Entry 8GPU (X-ray diffraction, 2.79 A resolution); this record covers chains P and R of the 18 polymer chains in the assembly.

Chain P:
Molecule: Envelope protein
Organism: Yellow fever virus
UniProt: Q89292 (Q89292_9FLAV); numbering as in UniProt (aligned over 1-398)
Sequence (398 residues; each row starts with the number of its first residue):
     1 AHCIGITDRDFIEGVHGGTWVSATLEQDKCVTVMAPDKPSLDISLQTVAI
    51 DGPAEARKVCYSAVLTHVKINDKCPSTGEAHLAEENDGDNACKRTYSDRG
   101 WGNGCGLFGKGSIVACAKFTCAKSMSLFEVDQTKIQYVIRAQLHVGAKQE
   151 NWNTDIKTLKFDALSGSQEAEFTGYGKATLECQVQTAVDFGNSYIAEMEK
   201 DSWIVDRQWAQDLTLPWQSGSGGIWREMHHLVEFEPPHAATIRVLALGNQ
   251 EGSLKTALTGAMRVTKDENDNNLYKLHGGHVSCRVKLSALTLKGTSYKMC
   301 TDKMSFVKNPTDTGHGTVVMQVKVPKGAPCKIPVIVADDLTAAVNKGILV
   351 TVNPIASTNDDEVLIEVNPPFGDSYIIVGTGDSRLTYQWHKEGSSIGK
Unresolved in the structure: 269-272, 393-398
Disulfides: C3-C30, C60-C121, C74-C105, C92-C116, C182-C283, C300-C330
Reported in the primary citation:
  - mutagenesis - W101R: unchanged binding to group 2 mAbs
  - mutagenesis - W101R: unchanged binding to YD6Fab_H

Chain R:
Molecule: YD6Fab_L
Organism: Homo sapiens
Sequence (217 residues; numbered 1 to 217; the number before each row is that of its first residue):
     1 QAVLTQPASVSGSPGQSITISCTGTGSNIETYNLVSWYQRHPGKAPKLIL
    51 YEVSERPSGVSNRFSGSKSGNTASLTISGLQAEDEADYFCCSYADTNIFW
   101 VFGGGTHLTVLGQPKAAPSVTLFPPSSEELQANKATLVCLISDFYPGAVT
   151 VAWKADSSPVKAGVETTTPSKQSNNKYAASSYLSLTPEQWKSHRSYSCQV
   201 THEGSTVEKTVAPTECS
Unresolved in the structure: 214-217
Disulfides: C22-C90, C139-C198

How chain P and chain R interact:
Residue-residue contacts - 8 pairs, chain P then chain R:
  V64(P) - T31(R)
  V64(P) - Y32(R)
  L65(P) - Y32(R)  hydrogen bond (backbone-side chain)
  L65(P) - T96(R)
  T66(P) - Y32(R)
  T66(P) - Y93(R)
  H67(P) - Y93(R)  hydrogen bond
  H67(P) - F99(R)
Other interface residues (no listed pair), chain P (6 interface residues in all): K118, T120
Other interface residues (no listed pair), chain R (8 interface residues in all): L34, E52, W100

Overview:
The interface between chain P and chain R involves 6 residues on one side and 8 on the other, with 2 hydrogen
bonds. Polar pairs include L65(P)-Y32(R) and H67(P)-Y93(R). From the paper: W101R of chain P leaves binding to
group 2 mAbs unchanged; W101R of chain P leaves binding to YD6Fab_H unchanged.
Here chain P is Envelope protein (Yellow fever virus) and chain R is YD6Fab_L (Homo sapiens). Entry 8GPU
(YFV_E_YD6Fab_prefusion) was determined by X-ray diffraction (same publication as 8GPT).
